PDB entry 8DNQ | X-ray diffraction, 1.84 A resolution | chains A and C

== Chain A ==
Name: Bromodomain-containing protein 2
Organism: Homo sapiens
Notes: fragment: bd1
UniProt: U3KQA6 (U3KQA6_HUMAN); residues 65-194 here = UniProt positions 65-194
Amino-acid sequence (135 residues; each row starts with the number of its first residue):
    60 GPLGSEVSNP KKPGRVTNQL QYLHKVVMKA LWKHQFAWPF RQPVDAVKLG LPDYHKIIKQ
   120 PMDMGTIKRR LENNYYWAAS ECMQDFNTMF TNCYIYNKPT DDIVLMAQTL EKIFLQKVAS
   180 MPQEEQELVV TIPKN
Disordered / not traced: 60-71, 188-194
Construct notes: expression tag (60-64)

== Chain C ==
Name: Cyclic peptide 2.2B
Amino-acid sequence (17 residues; numbered 0 to 16; the number before each row is that of its first residue; numbering starts at 0):
     0 XWYSKKYAKW WTVYPCX
Modified residues: ACE (acetyl group) at position 0, NH2 (amino group) at position 16; Lys-4, Lys-8 (N(6)-acetyllysine; ALY)
Covalent attachments: covalent link ACE_0/Cys-15
What the authors report for this chain:
  - contacts within the chain: Tyr-2/Lys-4 (hydrogen bond)

== Chain A / chain C interface ==
Residue-residue contacts - 28 pairs, chain A then chain C:
  Phe-95(A) with Lys-8(C)
  Trp-97(A) with Tyr-2(C), hydrophobic; Ala-7(C); Trp-10(C), hydrogen bond (side chain-backbone); Thr-11(C); Val-12(C); Tyr-13(C); Pro-14(C)
  Pro-98(A) with Tyr-2(C)
  Phe-99(A) with Lys-4(C)
  Gln-101(A) with Tyr-13(C)
  Val-103(A) with Lys-4(C)
  Lys-107(A) with ACE_0(C); Trp-1(C); Cys-15(C)
  Leu-108(A) with Trp-1(C); Tyr-2(C)
  Asn-156(A) with Lys-4(C)
  Asp-160(A) with Lys-4(C); Lys-5(C)
  Asp-161(A) with Lys-4(C); Lys-5(C), hydrogen bond (backbone-backbone); Tyr-6(C); Ala-7(C); Lys-8(C), hydrogen bond (side chain-backbone)
  Ile-162(A) with Lys-4(C), hydrogen bond (backbone-backbone)
  Leu-164(A) with Lys-8(C)
  Met-165(A) with Ala-7(C), hydrophobic
Interface residues without a listed pair, chain A (18 interface residues in all): Gln-94, Leu-110, Tyr-113, Cys-152
Interface residues without a listed pair, chain C (15 interface residues in all): Trp-9
From the paper, about this interface:
  - residue pairs: Tyr-113(A)/Lys-4(C) (water-mediated contact), Asn-156(A)/Lys-4(C) (hydrogen bond)
  - interface residues, chain A: Tyr-113(A), Asn-156(A)
  - interface residues, chain C: Tyr-2(C)

== Summary ==
The interface between chain A and chain C involves 18 residues on one side and 15 on the other; the contacts
include 4 hydrogen bonds. Among the polar pairs are Trp-97(A)/Trp-10(C), Asp-161(A)/Lys-8(C) and
Asp-161(A)/Lys-5(C). The paper describes a water-mediated contact between Tyr-113(A) and Lys-4(C); a hydrogen
bond between Asn-156(A) and Lys-4(C). From the paper: interface residues Tyr-113(A), Asn-156(A) and Tyr-2(C);
contacts within the chain involving Tyr-2(C) and Lys-4(C).
Chain A is Bromodomain-containing protein 2 (Homo sapiens) and chain C is Cyclic peptide 2.2B; the structure,
BRD2-BD1 in complex with cyclic peptide 2.2B, was determined by X-ray diffraction (same publication as 8CV4,
8CV5, 8CV6 and 8CV7).
